PDB entry 8OUJ | electron microscopy, 3.50 A resolution | chains B and C of the 4 polymer chains in the assembly

Chain B (and C):
Protein: Neutral amino acid transporter B(0)
Organism: Homo sapiens
Notes: chain C of this document is another copy of the same molecule, construct and numbering; everything in this record applies to it too
Reference sequence: Q15758 (AAAT_HUMAN); residues 1-541 here = UniProt positions 1-541
Sequence (562 residues; numbered -20 to 541; the number before each row is that of its first residue; numbers below 1 keep their minus sign (Met-20 is residue -20)):
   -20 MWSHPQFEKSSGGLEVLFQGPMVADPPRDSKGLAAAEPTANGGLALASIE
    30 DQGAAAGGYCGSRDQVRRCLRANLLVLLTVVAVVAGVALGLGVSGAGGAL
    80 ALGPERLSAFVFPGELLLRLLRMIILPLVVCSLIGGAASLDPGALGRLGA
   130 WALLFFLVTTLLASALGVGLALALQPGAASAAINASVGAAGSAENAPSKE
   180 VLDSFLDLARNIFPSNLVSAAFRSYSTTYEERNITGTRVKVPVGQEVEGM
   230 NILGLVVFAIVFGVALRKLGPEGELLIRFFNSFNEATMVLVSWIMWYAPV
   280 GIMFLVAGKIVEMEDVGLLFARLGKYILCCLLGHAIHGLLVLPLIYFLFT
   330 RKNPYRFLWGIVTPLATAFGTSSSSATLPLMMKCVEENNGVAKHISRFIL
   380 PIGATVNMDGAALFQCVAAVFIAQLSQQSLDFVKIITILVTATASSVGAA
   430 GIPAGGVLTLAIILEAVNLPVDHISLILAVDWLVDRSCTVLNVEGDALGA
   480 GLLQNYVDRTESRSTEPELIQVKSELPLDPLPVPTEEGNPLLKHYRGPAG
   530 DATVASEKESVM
Disordered / not traced: -20 to 42, 158-174, 489-541 (chain C: -20 to 42, 159-176, 490-541)
Construct notes: initiating methionine (-20); expression tag (-19 to 0)
Small-molecule neighbours: alanine (ALA): Ser351, Ser352, Ser353, Met387, Ala390, Ala429, Gly430, Ile431, Pro432, Ala433, Gly434, Gly435, Asp464, Cys467, Thr468, Asn471
UniProt features mapped onto this chain:
  - binding site (Na(+)): Gly382, Thr384, Asn386, Asn471, Asp475
  - modified residue: Met1 (N-acetylmethionine), Ser493 (Phosphoserine), Thr494 (Phosphothreonine), Ser503 (Phosphoserine), Ser535 (Phosphoserine), Ser539 (Phosphoserine)
  - glycosylation (N-linked (GlcNAc...) asparagine): Asn163, Asn212

How chain B and chain C interact:
Pairs across the interface - 48 pairs, chain B then chain C:
  Glu179(B) - Arg85(C)  salt bridge
  Leu181(B) - Arg85(C)
  Asp182(B) - Arg85(C)  salt bridge
  Leu185(B) - Ser87(C)
  Leu185(B) - Phe91(C)  hydrophobic
  Ala188(B) - Phe91(C)  hydrophobic
  Arg189(B) - Phe91(C)
  Arg189(B) - Glu94(C)  salt bridge
  Arg189(B) - Arg98(C)  hydrogen bond (backbone-side chain)
  Phe192(B) - Leu95(C)  hydrophobic
  Phe192(B) - Arg98(C)  hydrogen bond (backbone-side chain)
  Pro193(B) - Arg98(C)
  Pro193(B) - Met102(C)
  Ser194(B) - Arg98(C)
  Ser194(B) - Arg101(C)  hydrogen bond
  Ser194(B) - Met102(C)
  Asn195(B) - Ala200(C)  hydrogen bond (side chain-backbone)
  Asn195(B) - Phe201(C)
  Asn195(B) - Met229(C)
  Val197(B) - Leu105(C)  hydrophobic
  Val197(B) - Val197(C)
  Val197(B) - Ala200(C)  hydrophobic
  Ser198(B) - Phe201(C)
  Phe201(B) - Phe201(C)  hydrophobic
  Arg202(B) - Phe201(C)
  Arg202(B) - Glu227(C)  salt bridge
  Tyr204(B) - Arg98(C)
  Val218(B) - Glu84(C)
  Pro221(B) - Ser87(C)
  Phe237(B) - Met102(C)  hydrophobic
  Val240(B) - Leu269(C)  hydrophobic
  Val240(B) - Trp272(C)  hydrophobic
  Phe241(B) - Phe262(C)  hydrophobic
  Phe241(B) - Ala265(C)  hydrophobic
  Val243(B) - Trp272(C)  hydrophobic
  Ala244(B) - Ala265(C)
  Ala244(B) - Val268(C)  hydrophobic
  Leu245(B) - Ala265(C)  hydrophobic
  Lys247(B) - Val268(C)
  Leu248(B) - Glu264(C)
  Leu248(B) - Ala265(C)
  Glu251(B) - Ser261(C)
  Glu251(B) - Glu264(C)
  Leu254(B) - Arg257(C)
  Leu254(B) - Phe258(C)
  Leu255(B) - Phe258(C)  hydrophobic
  Leu255(B) - Ser261(C)
  Leu255(B) - Phe262(C)
Interface residues without a listed pair, chain B (31 interface residues in all): Leu196, Lys219, Phe258
Interface residues without a listed pair, chain C (27 interface residues in all): Leu99, Leu254, Thr266

Summary:
Chain B and chain C form an interface of 31 and 27 residues respectively, with 4 hydrogen bonds and 4 salt
bridges. Polar contacts include Glu179(B)-Arg85(C), Asp182(B)-Arg85(C) and Arg189(B)-Glu94(C). Chain B binds
alanine. From UniProt: 5 Na+-binding residues on chain B.
Chain B and chain C are both Neutral amino acid transporter B(0) (Homo sapiens); the structure, Heterotrimeric
Complex of Human ASCT2 with Syncytin-1, was determined by electron microscopy, deposited together with 8OUD,
8OUH and 8OUI.
